PDB entry 1AKA | X-ray diffraction, 2.10 A resolution | chains A and B

[Chain A (and B)]
Molecule: Aspartate aminotransferase
Source organism: Gallus gallus
Notes: EC 2.6.1.1; chain B of this document is another copy of the same molecule, construct and numbering; everything in this record applies to it too
UniProtKB: P00508 (AATM_CHICK); the construct has insertions or renumbered stretches relative to UniProt, so the offset changes along the chain: 3-64 = UniProt 23-84; 66-126 = UniProt 85-145; 133-152 = UniProt 148-167; 154-406 = UniProt 168-420; 1 more segments
Amino-acid sequence (401 residues; each row starts with the number of its first residue; note: 7 numbers in that range are skipped by the numbering (no residue carries them; nothing is unmodelled there)):
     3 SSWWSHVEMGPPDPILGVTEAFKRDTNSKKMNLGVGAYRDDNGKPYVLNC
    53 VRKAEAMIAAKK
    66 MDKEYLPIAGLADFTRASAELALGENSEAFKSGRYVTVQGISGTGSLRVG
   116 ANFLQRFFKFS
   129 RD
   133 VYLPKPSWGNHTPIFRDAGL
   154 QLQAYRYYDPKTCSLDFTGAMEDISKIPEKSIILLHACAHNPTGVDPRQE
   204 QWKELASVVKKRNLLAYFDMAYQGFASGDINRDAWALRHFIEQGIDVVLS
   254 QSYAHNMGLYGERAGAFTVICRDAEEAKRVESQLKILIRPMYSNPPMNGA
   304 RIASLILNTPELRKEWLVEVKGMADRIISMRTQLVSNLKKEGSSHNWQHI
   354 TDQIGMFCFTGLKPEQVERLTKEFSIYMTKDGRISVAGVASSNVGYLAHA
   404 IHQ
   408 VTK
Sequence notes: conflict P47 (Ser67 in P00508); engineered mutation H258 (Lys272 in P00508)
Small-molecule neighbours: pyridoxal phosphate (PLP): S107, G108, T109, L112, W140, H143, H189, N194, D222, A224, Y225, S255, A257, H258, R266
Swiss-Prot annotation at these positions:
  - binding site (substrate): G38, W140, N194, R386

[Interface between chain A and chain B]
Contacting residue pairs (146):
  S3(A) with N216(B); D249(B)
  W5(A) with F123(B), hydrophobic; F125(B); K183(B); N216(B); L217(B); L218(B); D249(B), hydrogen bond (side chain-backbone)
  W6(A) with F118(B), hydrophobic; L119(B), hydrophobic; F123(B), hydrophobic; V272(B); I273(B); E279(B); R282(B), hydrogen bond (backbone-side chain); V283(B), hydrophobic
  S7(A) with E279(B), hydrogen bond (backbone-side chain); R282(B)
  H8(A) with F122(B), hydrogen bond (side chain-backbone); K124(B)
  V9(A) with R282(B), hydrogen bond (backbone-side chain); Q286(B)
  E10(A) with R282(B); Q286(B), hydrogen bond (backbone-side chain)
  M11(A) with K281(B); S285(B)
  G12(A) with S285(B), hydrogen bond (backbone-side chain); Q286(B); I289(B)
  P13(A) with I289(B)
  D15(A) with R292(B), salt bridge
  A39(A) with E69(B)
  R41(A) with E69(B), salt bridge
  P47(A) with E69(B)
  V49(A) with D67(B); K68(B)
  V53(A) with K68(B)
  R54(A) with K64(B); M66(B), hydrogen bond (side chain-backbone)
  E57(A) with K68(B), salt bridge
  K64(A) with R54(B)
  M66(A) with R54(B), hydrogen bond (backbone-side chain)
  K68(A) with E57(B), salt bridge; G261(B); Y263(B); G264(B), hydrogen bond (backbone-backbone); E265(B), salt bridge
  E69(A) with A39(B); R41(B), salt bridge; P47(B); Y263(B); G264(B)
  Y70(A) with A257(B); H258(B); Y263(B); G264(B); R266(B)
  I106(A) with Y295(B), hydrophobic
  T109(A) with R292(B); Y295(B); S296(B), hydrogen bond
  G110(A) with M294(B); Y295(B)
  R113(A) with P293(B), hydrogen bond (side chain-backbone); M294(B)
  F118(A) with W6(B), hydrophobic
  L119(A) with W6(B), hydrophobic
  R121(A) with D149(B), salt bridge
  F122(A) with H8(B), hydrogen bond (backbone-side chain)
  F123(A) with W5(B), hydrophobic; W6(B), hydrophobic
  K124(A) with H8(B)
  F125(A) with W5(B)
  N142(A) with R292(B), hydrogen bond (side chain-backbone); P293(B)
  P145(A) with P293(B), hydrophobic
  I146(A) with P293(B)
  D149(A) with R121(B), salt bridge; P293(B)
  K183(A) with W5(B)
  N216(A) with S3(B); W5(B)
  L217(A) with W5(B)
  L218(A) with W5(B)
  G247(A) with S3(B)
  D249(A) with S3(B), hydrogen bond; W5(B)
  H258(A) with Y70(B)
  G261(A) with K68(B)
  Y263(A) with K68(B); E69(B); Y70(B)
  G264(A) with K68(B), hydrogen bond (backbone-backbone); P298(B); P299(B); M300(B), hydrogen bond (backbone-backbone)
  E265(A) with K68(B), salt bridge; N301(B)
  R266(A) with Y70(B); Y295(B), hydrogen bond (side chain-backbone); S296(B); N297(B), hydrogen bond (side chain-backbone); P298(B); P299(B)
  V272(A) with W6(B)
  I273(A) with W6(B)
  E279(A) with W6(B); S7(B), hydrogen bond (side chain-backbone)
  K281(A) with M11(B)
  R282(A) with W6(B), hydrogen bond (side chain-backbone); S7(B); V9(B), hydrogen bond (side chain-backbone)
  S285(A) with M11(B); G12(B), hydrogen bond (side chain-backbone)
  Q286(A) with V9(B); E10(B), hydrogen bond (side chain-backbone); M11(B); G12(B)
  I289(A) with G12(B); P13(B)
  R292(A) with D15(B), salt bridge; T109(B); N142(B), hydrogen bond (backbone-side chain)
  P293(A) with R113(B), hydrogen bond (backbone-side chain); N142(B); P145(B), hydrophobic; I146(B); D149(B)
  M294(A) with G110(B); R113(B)
  Y295(A) with I106(B), hydrophobic; T109(B); G110(B); R266(B), hydrogen bond (backbone-side chain)
  S296(A) with T109(B); R266(B)
  N297(A) with R266(B), hydrogen bond (backbone-side chain)
  P298(A) with G264(B); R266(B)
  P299(A) with G264(B); R266(B); P299(B), hydrophobic
  M300(A) with G264(B), hydrogen bond (backbone-backbone)
  N301(A) with E265(B); N301(B)
Other interface residues (no listed pair), chain A (75 interface residues in all): G38, D67, V251, A257, L262, C274, V283
Other interface residues (no listed pair), chain B (75 interface residues in all): S4, G38, V49, V53, L262, C274, I305

[Overview]
The chain A/chain B interface involves 75 residues from each chain; the contacts include 29 hydrogen bonds and
10 salt bridges. Among the polar pairs are D15(A)-R292(B), R41(A)-E69(B) and E57(A)-K68(B). Chain A binds
pyridoxal phosphate. From UniProt: 4 substrate-binding residues on chain A.
Chain A and chain B are both Aspartate aminotransferase (Gallus gallus); the structure, Structural basis for
the catalytic activity of aspartate aminotransferase K258H lacking its pyridoxal-5'-phosphate-binding lysine
residue, was determined by X-ray diffraction (same publication as 1AIA, 1AIB, 1AIC, 1AKB and 1AKC).
